Entry 8J9X (electron microscopy, 3.00 A resolution); this record covers chains A and C of the 6 polymer chains in the assembly.

Chain A:
Molecule: DNA topoisomerase 2
From: African swine fever virus
Reference sequence: A0A0A1E3Q0 (A0A0A1E3Q0_ASF); numbering as in UniProt (aligned over 1-1192)
Amino-acid sequence (1197 residues; row label = number of the first residue in the row):
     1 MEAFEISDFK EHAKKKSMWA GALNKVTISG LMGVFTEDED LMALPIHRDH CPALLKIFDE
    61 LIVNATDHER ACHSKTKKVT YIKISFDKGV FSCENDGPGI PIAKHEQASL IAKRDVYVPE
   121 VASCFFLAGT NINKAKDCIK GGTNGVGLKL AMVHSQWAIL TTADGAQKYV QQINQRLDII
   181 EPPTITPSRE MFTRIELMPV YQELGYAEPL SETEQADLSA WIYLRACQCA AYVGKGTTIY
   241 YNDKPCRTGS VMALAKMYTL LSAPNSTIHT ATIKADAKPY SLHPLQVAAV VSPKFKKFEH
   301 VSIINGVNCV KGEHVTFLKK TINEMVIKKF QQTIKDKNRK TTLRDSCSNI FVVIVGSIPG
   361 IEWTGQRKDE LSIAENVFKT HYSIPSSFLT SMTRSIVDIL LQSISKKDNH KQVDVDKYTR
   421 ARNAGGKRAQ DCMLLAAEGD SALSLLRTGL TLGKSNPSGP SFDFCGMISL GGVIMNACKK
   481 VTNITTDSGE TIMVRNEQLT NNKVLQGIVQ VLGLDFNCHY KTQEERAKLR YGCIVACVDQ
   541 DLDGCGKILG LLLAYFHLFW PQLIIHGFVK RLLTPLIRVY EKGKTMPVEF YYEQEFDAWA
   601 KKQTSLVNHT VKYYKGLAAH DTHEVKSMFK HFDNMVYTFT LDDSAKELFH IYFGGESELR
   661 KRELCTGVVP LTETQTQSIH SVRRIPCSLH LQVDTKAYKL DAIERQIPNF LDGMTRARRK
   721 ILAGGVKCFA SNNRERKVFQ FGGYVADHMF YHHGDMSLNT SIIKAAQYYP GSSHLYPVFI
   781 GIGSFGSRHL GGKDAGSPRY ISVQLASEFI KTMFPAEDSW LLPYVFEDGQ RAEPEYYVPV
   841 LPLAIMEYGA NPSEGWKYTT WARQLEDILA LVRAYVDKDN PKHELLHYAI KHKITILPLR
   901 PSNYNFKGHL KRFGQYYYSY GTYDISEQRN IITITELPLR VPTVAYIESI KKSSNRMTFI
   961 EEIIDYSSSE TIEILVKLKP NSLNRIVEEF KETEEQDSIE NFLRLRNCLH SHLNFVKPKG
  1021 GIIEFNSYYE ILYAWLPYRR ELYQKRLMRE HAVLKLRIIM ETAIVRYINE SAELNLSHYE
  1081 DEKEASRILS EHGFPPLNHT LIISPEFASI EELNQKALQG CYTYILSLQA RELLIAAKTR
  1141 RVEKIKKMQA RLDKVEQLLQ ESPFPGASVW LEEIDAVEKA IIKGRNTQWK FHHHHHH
Unresolved in the structure: 1-414, 1193-1197
Differences from the reference sequence: expression tag (1193-1197)
Bound ions: Mg2+ near Asp541 (its only coordinating residue here)
Small-molecule neighbours: Amsacrine (ASW; N-[4-(acridin-9-ylamino)-3-methoxyphenyl]methanesulfonamide): Asp416, Leu470, Gly471, Gly472, Val473, Ile474, Lys503, Val504
From the paper describing this entry:
  - mutagenesis - C72A: decreased catalytic activity

Chain C:
Molecule: 13-nt DNA strand
Sequence (13 nucleotides; each row starts with the number of its first residue):
     1 GAGGTATGTA GGC

Interface between chain A and chain C:
Pairs across the interface - 27 pairs, chain A then chain C:
  Glu438(A) - DC13(C)  phosphate contact
  Gly472(A) - DC13(C)  phosphate contact
  Val473(A) - DG12(C)  base contact
  Val473(A) - DC13(C)  hydrogen bond to the base
  Ile484(A) - DG4(C)  phosphate contact
  Asn496(A) - DT5(C)  phosphate contact
  Asp543(A) - DG12(C)  phosphate contact
  Asp543(A) - DC13(C)  sugar contact
  Arg705(A) - DG11(C)  sugar contact
  Arg705(A) - DG12(C)  phosphate contact
  Gln706(A) - DA10(C)  base contact
  Gln706(A) - DG11(C)  hydrogen bond to the sugar
  Thr715(A) - DG11(C)  phosphate contact
  Ala717(A) - DG12(C)  phosphate contact
  Arg718(A) - DG11(C)  salt bridge to the phosphate
  Tyr751(A) - DG12(C)  hydrogen bond to the phosphate
  His753(A) - DG12(C)  phosphate contact
  His753(A) - DC13(C)  salt bridge to the phosphate
  Ser757(A) - DG12(C)  phosphate contact
  Ser761(A) - DG11(C)  hydrogen bond to the phosphate
  Lys764(A) - DA10(C)  salt bridge to the phosphate
  Lys793(A) - DT9(C)  salt bridge to the phosphate
  Ala850(A) - DT9(C)  sugar contact
  Asn851(A) - DA10(C)  sugar contact
  Pro852(A) - DT9(C)  base contact
  Pro852(A) - DA10(C)  base contact
  Lys857(A) - DG8(C)  base contact
Also at the interface, not in a pair above, chain A (28 interface residues in all): Gly471, Thr482, Glu497, Arg716, Gly754, Ser773, Ala945
Also at the interface, not in a pair above, chain C (9 interface residues in all): DA6

Summary:
28 residues of chain A face 9 of chain C across their interface; the contacts include 4 hydrogen bonds and 4
salt bridges. Polar contacts include Val473(A)-DC13(C), Gln706(A)-DG11(C) and Tyr751(A)-DG12(C). Bound to
chain A: Amsacrine. From the paper: C72A of chain A reduces catalytic activity.
Here chain A is DNA topoisomerase 2 (African swine fever virus) and chain C is a 13-nt DNA strand. Entry 8J9X
(Cryo-EM structure of the African swine fever virus topoisomerase 2 complexed with Cut02aDNA and m-AMSA
(EDI-3)) was determined by electron microscopy (same publication as 8J9V and 8J9W).
